PDB entry 6TWI | X-ray diffraction, 2.27 A resolution | chains A and F of the 6 polymer chains in the assembly

== Chain A ==
Name: Hemagglutinin
Organism: Influenza A virus (A/harbour seal/Germany/1/2014(H10N7))
UniProtKB: A0A0A7HR51 (A0A0A7HR51_9INFA); residues 1-323 here correspond to UniProt positions 10-332 (UniProt number = residue number + 9)
Sequence (325 residues; numbered -1 to 323; the number before each row is that of its first residue; numbers below 1 keep their minus sign (Asp-1 is residue -1)):
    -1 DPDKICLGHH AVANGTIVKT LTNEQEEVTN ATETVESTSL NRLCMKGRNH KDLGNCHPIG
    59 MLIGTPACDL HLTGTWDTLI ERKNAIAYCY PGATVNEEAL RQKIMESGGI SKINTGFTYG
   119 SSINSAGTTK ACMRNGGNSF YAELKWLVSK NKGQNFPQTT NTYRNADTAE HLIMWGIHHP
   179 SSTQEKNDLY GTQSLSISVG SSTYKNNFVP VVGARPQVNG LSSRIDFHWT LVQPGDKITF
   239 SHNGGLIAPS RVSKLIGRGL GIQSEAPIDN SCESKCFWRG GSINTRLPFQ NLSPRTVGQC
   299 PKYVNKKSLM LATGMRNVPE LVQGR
Not modelled in the structure: 319-323
Differences from the reference sequence: expression tag (-1 to 0); engineered mutation Ser221 (Gly230 in A0A0A7HR51)
Cystine bridges: Cys54-Cys66, Cys87-Cys130, Cys274-Cys298
Glycans and other covalent adducts: N-acetylglucosamine (NAG) linked to Asn28
Bound ions: Ca2+: Glu104 (together with N-acetylglucosamine) (shared with 1 residue of chain B; 1 residue of chain D)

== Chain F ==
Name: Hemagglutinin HA2
Organism: Influenza A virus (A/harbour seal/Germany/1/2014(H10N7))
UniProtKB: A0A0A7HR51 (A0A0A7HR51_9INFA); residues 1-176 here correspond to UniProt positions 333-508 (UniProt number = residue number + 332)
Sequence (177 residues; each row starts with the number of its first residue):
     1 GLFGAIAGFI ENGWEGMVDG WYGFRHQNAQ GTGQAADYKS TQAAIDQITG KLNRIIKKTN
    61 TEFESIESEF SEIDHQIGNV INWTKDSITD IWTYQAELLV AMENQHTIDM ADSEMLNLYE
   121 RVRKQLRQNA EEDGKGCFEI YHACDDSCME SIRNNTYDHS QYREEALLNR LNINPVK
Not modelled in the structure: 173-177
Differences from the reference sequence: expression tag (177)
Cystine bridges: Cys144-Cys148
Glycans and other covalent adducts: N-acetylglucosamine (NAG) linked to Asn82
Bound ions: Ca2+ site 1: Glu64 (together with N-acetylglucosamine) (shared with 1 residue of chain B; 1 residue of chain E); Ca2+ site 2: Asn79 (together with N-acetylglucosamine) (shared with 1 residue of chain C; 1 residue of chain D)

== Interface between chain A and chain F ==
Residue-residue contacts (8):
  Thr18(A) - Arg54(F)
  Leu19(A) - Gly50(F)
  Leu19(A) - Lys51(F)
  Leu19(A) - Arg54(F)  hydrogen bond (backbone-side chain)
  Leu19(A) - Glu103(F)
  Thr20(A) - Gln47(F)
  Thr20(A) - Gly50(F)
  Thr20(A) - Lys51(F)
Also at the interface, not in a pair above, chain A (4 interface residues in all): Asn303
Also at the interface, not in a pair above, chain F (9 interface residues in all): Asp46, Thr61, Met102, His106

== In short ==
4 residues of chain A face 9 of chain F across their interface; the contacts include 1 hydrogen bond. Its one
hydrogen-bonded contact is Leu19(A)-Arg54(F). Covalently linked N-acetylglucosamine: at Asn28(A). Covalently
linked N-acetylglucosamine: at Asn82(F).
Here chain A is Hemagglutinin and chain F is Hemagglutinin HA2, both from Influenza A virus (A/harbour
seal/Germany/1/2014(H10N7)). Entry 6TWI (Crystal structure of the haemagglutinin mutant (Gln226Leu, Gly228Ser)
from an H10N7 seal influenza virus isolated in ...) was determined by X-ray diffraction, deposited together
with 6TJW, 6TJY, 6TVA, 6TVB, 6TVC, 6TVD and 9 further entries.
